3J97 - chains G and M of the 13 polymer chains in the assembly; structure by electron microscopy, 7.80 A resolution (low resolution: residue-level contacts below are approximate; hydrogen-bond / salt-bridge calls are withheld).

# Chain G
Molecule: Alpha-soluble NSF attachment protein
Source organism: Rattus norvegicus
UniProtKB: P54921 (SNAA_RAT); residues 1-295 here = UniProt positions 1-295
Chain sequence (297 residues; numbered -1 to 295; the number before each row is that of its first residue; numbers below 1 keep their minus sign (Gly-1 is residue -1)):
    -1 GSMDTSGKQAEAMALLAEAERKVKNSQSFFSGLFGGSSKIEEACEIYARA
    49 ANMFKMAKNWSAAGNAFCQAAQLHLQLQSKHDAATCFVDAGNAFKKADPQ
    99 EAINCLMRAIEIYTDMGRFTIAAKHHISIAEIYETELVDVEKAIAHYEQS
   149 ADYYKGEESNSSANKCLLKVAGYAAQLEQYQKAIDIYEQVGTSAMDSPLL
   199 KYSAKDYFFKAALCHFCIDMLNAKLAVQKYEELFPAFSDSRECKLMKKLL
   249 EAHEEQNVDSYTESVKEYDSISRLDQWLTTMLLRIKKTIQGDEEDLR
Unresolved in the structure: -1 to 7, 294-295
Construct notes: expression tag (-1 to 0)
Reported in the primary citation:
  - mutagenesis - D217A/E249K/E252K/E253K: decreased catalytic activity on SNARE complex disassembly
  - mutagenesis - K122E/K163E: abolished catalytic activity
  - mutagenesis - K203E/R239E: decreased catalytic activity

# Chain M
Molecule: Synaptosomal-associated protein 25
Source organism: Rattus norvegicus
Chain sequence (198 residues; row label = number of the first residue in the row):
     7 MRNELEEMQRRADQLADESLESTRRMLQLVEESKDAGIRTLVMLDEQGEQ
    57 LDRVEEGMNHINQDMKEAEKNLKDLGKFCGLCVCPCNKLKSSDAYKKAWG
   107 NNQDGVVASQPARVVDEREQMAISGGFIRRVTNDARENEMDENLEQVSGI
   157 IGNLRHMALDMGNEIDTQNRQIDRIMEKADSNKTRIDEANQRATKMLG
Unresolved in the structure: 7-16, 84-140

# Interface between chain G and chain M
Contacting residue pairs (14):
  Glu155(G) with Arg59(M)
  Ser159(G) with Val48(M)
  Ser160(G) with Glu52(M)
  Pro196(G) with His162(M)
  Leu197(G) with Asp51(M); His162(M)
  Leu198(G) with Val48(M)
  Tyr200(G) with Lys40(M); Asn159(M)
  Phe235(G) with Glu37(M); Glu151(M); Gln152(M); Gly155(M)
  Arg239(G) with Glu37(M)
Also at the interface, not in a pair above, chain G (12 interface residues in all): Thr118, Lys122, Ser236
Also at the interface, not in a pair above, chain M (13 interface residues in all): Asp41, Ile44

# In short
12 residues of chain G and 13 residues of chain M are in contact. The paper reports that
D217A/E249K/E252K/E253K of chain G reduce catalytic activity on SNARE complex disassembly; K122E/K163E of
chain G abolish catalytic activity.
Here chain G is Alpha-soluble NSF attachment protein and chain M is Synaptosomal-associated protein 25, both
from Rattus norvegicus. Entry 3J97 (Structure of 20S supercomplex) was determined by electron microscopy
together with 3J94, 3J95, 3J96, 3J98 and 3J99 from the same study.
